5A8W - chains A and E of the 6 polymer chains in the assembly; structure by X-ray diffraction, 1.80 A resolution.

[Chain A]
Protein: Methyl-coenzyme M II reductase
Source organism: Methanothermobacter wolfeii
Notes: EC 2.8.4.1
Chain sequence (554 residues; row label = number of the first residue in the row):
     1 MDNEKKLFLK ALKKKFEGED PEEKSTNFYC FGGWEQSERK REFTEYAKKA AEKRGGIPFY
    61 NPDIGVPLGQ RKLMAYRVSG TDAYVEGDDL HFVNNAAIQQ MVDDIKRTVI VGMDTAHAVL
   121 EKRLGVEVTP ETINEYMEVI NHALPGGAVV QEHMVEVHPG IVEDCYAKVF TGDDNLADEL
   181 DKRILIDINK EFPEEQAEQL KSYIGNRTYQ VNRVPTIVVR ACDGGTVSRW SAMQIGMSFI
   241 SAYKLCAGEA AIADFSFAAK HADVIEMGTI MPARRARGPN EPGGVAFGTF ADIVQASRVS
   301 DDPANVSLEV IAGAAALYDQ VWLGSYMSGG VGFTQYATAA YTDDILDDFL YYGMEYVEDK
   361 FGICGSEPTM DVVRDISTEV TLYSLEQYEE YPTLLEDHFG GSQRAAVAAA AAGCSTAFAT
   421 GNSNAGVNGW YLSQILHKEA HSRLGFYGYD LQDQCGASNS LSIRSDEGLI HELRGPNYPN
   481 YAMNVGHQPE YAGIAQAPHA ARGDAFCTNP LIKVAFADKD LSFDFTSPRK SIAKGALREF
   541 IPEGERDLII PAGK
Unresolved in the structure: 1-4, 553-554
Modified / non-standard residues: His261 (n1-methylated histidine; MHS); Arg275 (5-methyl-arginine; AGM); Gln403 (2-methyl-glutamine; MGN); Gly448 (thioglycin; GL3); Cys455 (s-methylcysteine; SMC)
Metal / ion sites: factor 430 Ni: Gln151 (together with 1-thioethanesulfonic acid)
Small-molecule neighbours:
  - 1-thioethanesulfonic acid (COM): Tyr336, Phe446, Tyr447, Gly448
  - factor 430 (F43), molecule 1: Gly147, Ala148, Val149, Val150, Gln151, Met154, Met233, Gln234, Met237, Ile240, Ala247
  - factor 430 (F43), molecule 2: Gly329, Gly330, Val331, Gly332, Phe333, Thr334, Gln335, Tyr336, Phe399, Gly400, Gly401, Gln403, Gly445, Phe446
  - Coenzyme B (TP7), molecule 1: Arg229, Lys260, His261
  - Coenzyme B (TP7), molecule 2: Arg274, Arg275, Leu323, Met327, Ser328, Phe333, Phe446, Ala482, Met483, Asn484, Val485

[Chain E]
Protein: Methyl-coenzyme M reductase II
Source organism: Methanothermobacter wolfeii
Notes: EC 2.8.4.1
Chain sequence (443 residues; row label = number of the first residue in the row):
     1 MPMYEDRVDL YGADGKLLEE DVPLEAVSPL KNPTIANLVS DVKRSVAVNL AGIEGSLRKA
    61 ALGGKSNFIP GREVDLPIVE NAEAIAEKIK KLVQTSEDDD TNIRLINNGQ QILVQVPTTR
   121 MGVAADYTVS ALVTGAAVVQ AIIDEFDVDM FDANAVKTAV MGRYPQTVDF TGANLSTLLG
   181 PPVLLEGLGY GLRNIMANHV VAITRKNTLN ASALSSILEQ TAMFETGDAV GAFERMHLLG
   241 LAYQGLNANN LLFDLVKENG KGTVGTVIAS LVERAIEDRV IKVAKEMTSG YKMYEPADWA
   301 LWNAYAATGL LAATIVNVGA ARAAQGVAST VLYYNDILEY ETGLPGVDFG RAMGTAVGFS
   361 FFSHSIYGGG GPGIFHGNHV VTRHSKGFAL PCVAAAMCLD AGTQMFSVEK TSGLIGSVYS
   421 EIDYFREPIV NVAKGAAEIK DQL
Unresolved in the structure: 1
Small-molecule neighbours:
  - 1-thioethanesulfonic acid (COM): Phe361, Ser365, Tyr367
  - factor 430 (F43): Ser365, Ile366, Tyr367
  - Coenzyme B (TP7): Phe361, Phe362, Tyr367, Gly368, Gly369, His379, Val380, Val381

[Interface between chain A and chain E]
Contacting residue pairs (107; chain A residue first):
  Thr115(A) - Lys410(E)
  Ala118(A) - Met405(E)  hydrophobic
  Val119(A) - Met405(E)
  Arg123(A) - Gln325(E)
  Arg123(A) - Thr403(E)  hydrogen bond (side chain-backbone)
  Arg123(A) - Gln404(E)
  Arg123(A) - Met405(E)
  Tyr203(A) - Phe68(E)  hydrophobic
  Met233(A) - Ile366(E)
  Met233(A) - Tyr367(E)  hydrophobic
  Met237(A) - Ile366(E)  hydrophobic
  Ile240(A) - Ile366(E)  hydrophobic
  Gly248(A) - His364(E)
  Glu249(A) - His364(E)
  Ala250(A) - Gln325(E)
  Ala250(A) - Ser363(E)
  Ala250(A) - His364(E)
  Ile252(A) - Ser365(E)
  Ile252(A) - Ile366(E)  hydrophobic
  Ala253(A) - Ser363(E)
  Ala253(A) - His364(E)
  Ala253(A) - Ser365(E)
  Ala253(A) - Gly370(E)
  Asp254(A) - Met405(E)
  Asp254(A) - Phe406(E)
  Ser256(A) - Ile366(E)  hydrogen bond (side chain-backbone)
  Ser256(A) - Tyr367(E)
  Ser256(A) - Gly368(E)  hydrogen bond (side chain-backbone)
  Phe257(A) - Gly369(E)
  Phe257(A) - Phe406(E)  hydrophobic
  Lys260(A) - Tyr367(E)  hydrogen bond (side chain-backbone)
  Lys260(A) - Gly368(E)
  His261(A) - Lys65(E)  hydrogen bond (backbone-side chain)
  Ala262(A) - Lys65(E)  hydrogen bond (backbone-side chain)
  Asp263(A) - Lys65(E)
  Val264(A) - Lys65(E)  hydrogen bond (backbone-side chain)
  Ile265(A) - Lys65(E)
  Ile265(A) - Ser66(E)
  Thr269(A) - Thr167(E)
  Ile270(A) - Val168(E)
  Met271(A) - Val168(E)
  Pro272(A) - Val168(E)
  Gly283(A) - Gln166(E)  hydrogen bond (backbone-side chain)
  Gly284(A) - Gln166(E)
  Pro368(A) - Phe151(E)
  Thr369(A) - Phe151(E)
  Met370(A) - Met150(E)  hydrophobic
  Met370(A) - Phe151(E)
  Asn422(A) - Arg72(E)
  Asn422(A) - Phe151(E)  hydrogen bond (side chain-backbone)
  Ser423(A) - Arg72(E)  hydrogen bond
  Asn424(A) - Arg72(E)  hydrogen bond
  Asn424(A) - Asn154(E)
  Ala425(A) - Phe151(E)  hydrophobic
  Leu461(A) - Met150(E)  hydrophobic
  Leu461(A) - Phe151(E)  hydrophobic
  Ile463(A) - Val139(E)  hydrophobic
  Ile463(A) - Ile143(E)  hydrophobic
  Ile463(A) - Ala153(E)  hydrophobic
  Ile463(A) - Asn154(E)
  Ile463(A) - Lys157(E)
  Arg464(A) - Lys157(E)
  Ser465(A) - Lys157(E)  hydrogen bond (backbone-side chain)
  Ser465(A) - Tyr164(E)
  Asp466(A) - Pro165(E)
  Gly468(A) - Lys157(E)  hydrogen bond (backbone-side chain)
  Leu469(A) - Thr158(E)
  Leu469(A) - Gly162(E)
  Leu469(A) - Arg163(E)
  Leu469(A) - Tyr164(E)
  Leu469(A) - Pro165(E)
  Leu469(A) - Gln166(E)
  Ile470(A) - Ile69(E)  hydrophobic
  Ile470(A) - Arg72(E)
  Ile470(A) - Asn154(E)
  Ile470(A) - Thr158(E)  hydrogen bond (backbone-side chain)
  Glu472(A) - Ile69(E)
  Leu473(A) - Leu62(E)
  Leu473(A) - Gly63(E)
  Leu473(A) - Asn67(E)
  Leu473(A) - Thr158(E)
  Leu473(A) - Arg163(E)
  Leu473(A) - Gln166(E)
  Gly475(A) - Gln166(E)  hydrogen bond (backbone-side chain)
  Pro476(A) - Gln166(E)
  Asn477(A) - Pro165(E)  hydrogen bond (side chain-backbone)
  Asn477(A) - Gln166(E)  hydrogen bond (backbone-side chain)
  Tyr478(A) - Pro165(E)  hydrophobic
  Tyr478(A) - Gln166(E)  hydrogen bond (backbone-side chain)
  Pro479(A) - Pro165(E)
  His499(A) - Ile69(E)
  His499(A) - Pro70(E)  hydrogen bond (side chain-backbone)
  Arg502(A) - Pro70(E)
  Arg502(A) - Gly71(E)
  Asp504(A) - Pro70(E)
  Phe506(A) - Phe68(E)
  Phe506(A) - Pro70(E)
  Cys507(A) - Phe68(E)
  Cys507(A) - Ile69(E)
  Cys507(A) - Pro70(E)
  Thr508(A) - Asn67(E)
  Thr508(A) - Phe68(E)  hydrogen bond (backbone-backbone)
  Asn509(A) - Lys65(E)
  Asn509(A) - Ser66(E)  hydrogen bond
  Asn509(A) - Asn67(E)  hydrogen bond
  Pro510(A) - Ser66(E)
  Leu511(A) - Ser66(E)
Other interface residues (no listed pair), chain A (67 interface residues in all): Gln199, Gly236, Val285, Ala286, Val373, Gly421, Ser462, Arg474
Other interface residues (no listed pair), chain E (45 interface residues in all): Glu73, Gln140, Leu184, Phe362, Gly371, Ile374

[Overview]
67 residues of chain A face 45 of chain E across their interface; the contacts include 22 hydrogen bonds.
Polar contacts include Arg123(A)-Thr403(E), Ser256(A)-Ile366(E) and Ser256(A)-Gly368(E). One Coenzyme B
molecule and one factor 430 molecule are bound between chain A and chain E.
Here chain A is Methyl-coenzyme M II reductase and chain E is Methyl-coenzyme M reductase II, both from
Methanothermobacter wolfeii. Entry 5A8W (Methyl-coenzyme M reductase II from methanothermobacter wolfeii at 1.
8 A resolution) was determined by X-ray diffraction, deposited together with 5A8R, 5A8K and 5A0Y.
